PDB entry 8PWH | electron microscopy, 3.17 A resolution | chains A and E of the 5 polymer chains in the assembly

# Chain A
Name: Trastuzumab Fab light chain
Organism: Homo sapiens
Notes: antibody fragment or engineered binder
Chain sequence (214 residues; row label = number of the first residue in the row):
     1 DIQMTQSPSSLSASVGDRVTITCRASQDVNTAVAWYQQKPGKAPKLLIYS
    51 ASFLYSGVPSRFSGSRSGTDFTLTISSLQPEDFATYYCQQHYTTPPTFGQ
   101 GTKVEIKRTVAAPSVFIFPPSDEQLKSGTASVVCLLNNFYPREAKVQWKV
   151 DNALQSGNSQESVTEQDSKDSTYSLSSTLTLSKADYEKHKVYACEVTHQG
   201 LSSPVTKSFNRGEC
Disulfide bonds: Cys-23/Cys-88, Cys-134/Cys-194

# Chain E
Name: Receptor tyrosine-protein kinase erbB-2
Organism: Homo sapiens
Reference sequence: P04626 (ERBB2_HUMAN); residues 1-624 here correspond to UniProt positions 23-646 (UniProt number = residue number + 22)
Chain sequence (624 residues; row label = number of the first residue in the row):
     1 TQVCTGTDMKLRLPASPETHLDMLRHLYQGCQVVQGNLELTYLPTNASLS
    51 FLQDIQEVQGYVLIAHNQVRQVPLQRLRIVRGTQLFEDNYALAVLDNGDP
   101 LNNTTPVTGASPGGLRELQLRSLTEILKGGVLIQRNPQLCYQDTILWKDI
   151 FHKNNQLALTLIDTNRSRACHPCSPMCKGSRCWGESSEDCQSLTRTVCAG
   201 GCARCKGPLPTDCCHEQCAAGCTGPKHSDCLACLHFNHSGICELHCPALV
   251 TYNTDTFESMPNPEGRYTFGASCVTACPYNYLSTDVGSCTLVCPLHNQEV
   301 TAEDGTQRCEKCSKPCARVCYGLGMEHLREVRAVTSANIQEFAGCKKIFG
   351 SLAFLPESFDGDPASNTAPLQPEQLQVFETLEEITGYLYISAWPDSLPDL
   401 SVFQNLQVIRGRILHNGAYSLTLQGLGISWLGLRSLRELGSGLALIHHNT
   451 HLCFVHTVPWDQLFRNPHQALLHTANRPEDECVGEGLACHQLCARGHCWG
   501 PGPTQCVNCSQFLRGQECVEECRVLQGLPREYVNARHCLPCHPECQPQNG
   551 SVTCFGPEADQCVACAHYKDPPFCVARCPSGVKPDLSYMPIWKFPDEEGA
   601 CQPCPINCTHSCVDLDDKGCPAEQ
Disulfide bonds: Cys-4/Cys-31, Cys-140/Cys-170, Cys-173/Cys-182, Cys-177/Cys-190, Cys-198/Cys-205, Cys-202/Cys-213, Cys-214/Cys-222, Cys-218/Cys-230, Cys-233/Cys-242, Cys-246/Cys-273, Cys-277/Cys-289, Cys-293/Cys-309, Cys-312/Cys-316, Cys-320/Cys-345, Cys-453/Cys-482, Cys-489/Cys-498, Cys-493/Cys-506, Cys-509/Cys-518, Cys-522/Cys-538, Cys-541/Cys-554, Cys-545/Cys-562, Cys-565/Cys-574, Cys-578/Cys-601, Cys-604/Cys-620, Cys-608/Cys-612
Glycans and other covalent adducts: N-acetylglucosamine (NAG) linked to Asn-46, Asn-165, Asn-237, Asn-508, Asn-549
Swiss-Prot annotation at these positions:
  - modified residue: Thr-160 (Phosphothreonine)
  - glycosylation (N-linked (GlcNAc...) asparagine): Asn-46, Asn-102, Asn-165, Asn-237, Asn-508, Asn-549, Asn-607
From the paper describing this entry:
  - conformationally variable residues (loop rearrangement): Gly-581 to Pro-590

# How chain A and chain E interact
Contacting residue pairs (11):
  Asn-30(A) with Ala-600(E); Gln-602(E), hydrogen bond
  Thr-31(A) with Gln-602(E)
  Tyr-49(A) with Trp-592(E)
  Ser-50(A) with Pro-603(E)
  Phe-53(A) with Trp-592(E), hydrophobic; Pro-603(E), hydrophobic
  His-91(A) with Pro-571(E); Pro-572(E)
  Thr-93(A) with Pro-572(E)
  Thr-94(A) with Asp-560(E)
Other interface residues (no listed pair), chain A (9 interface residues in all): Tyr-92
Other interface residues (no listed pair), chain E (9 interface residues in all): Cys-604, Pro-605
The authors on this interface:
  - epitope / paratope residues, chain A: Tyr-49(A), Phe-53(A)
  - epitope / paratope residues, chain E: Pro-603(E)

# In short
The chain A/chain E interface involves 9 residues from each chain, with 1 hydrogen bond. The hydrogen-bonded
pair is Asn-30(A)/Gln-602(E). Covalently linked N-acetylglucosamine: at Asn-46(E), Asn-165(E), Asn-237(E),
Asn-508(E) and Asn-549(E). The paper reports epitope/paratope residues Tyr-49(A), Phe-53(A) and Pro-603(E);
conformational variability at Gly-581(E).
Here chain A is Trastuzumab Fab light chain and chain E is Receptor tyrosine-protein kinase erbB-2, both from
Homo sapiens. Entry 8PWH (Atomic structure and conformational variability of the HER2-Trastuzumab-Pertuzumab
complex) was determined by electron microscopy, deposited together with 8Q6J.
